2C5K - chains P and T; structure by X-ray diffraction, 2.05 A resolution.

Chain P:
Molecule: Vacuolar protein sorting protein 51
Notes: fragment: n-terminal residues 9-32
Reference sequence: P36116 (VPS51_YEAST); residue numbers follow UniProt; this construct covers 9-32
Amino-acid sequence (24 residues; row label = number of the first residue in the row):
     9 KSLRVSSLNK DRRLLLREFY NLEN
Unresolved in the structure: 31-32

Chain T:
Molecule: T-snare affecting A late golgi compartment protein 1
From: Saccharomyces cerevisiae
Notes: fragment: n-terminal domain, residues 1-95
Reference sequence: Q03322 (TLG1_YEAST); residues 1-95 here = UniProt positions 1-95
Amino-acid sequence (95 residues; row label = number of the first residue in the row):
     1 MNNSEDPFQQ VVKDTKEQLN RINNYITRHN TAGDDDQEEE IQDILKDVEE TIVDLDRSII
    61 VMKRDENEDV SGREAQVKNI KQQLDALKLR FDRRI
Unresolved in the structure: 1-4, 33-34

Interface between chain P and chain T:
Contacting residue pairs - 36 pairs, chain P then chain T:
  Lys9(P) - Gln37(T)
  Leu11(P) - Gln18(T)  hydrogen bond (backbone-side chain)
  Leu11(P) - Arg21(T)
  Leu11(P) - Tyr25(T)  hydrophobic
  Leu11(P) - Gln37(T)
  Leu11(P) - Ile41(T)  hydrophobic
  Arg12(P) - Gln18(T)
  Arg12(P) - Arg21(T)  hydrogen bond (backbone-side chain)
  Arg12(P) - Glu40(T)  salt bridge
  Arg12(P) - Asp43(T)
  Arg12(P) - Ile44(T)
  Val13(P) - Glu17(T)
  Val13(P) - Gln18(T)  hydrogen bond (backbone-side chain)
  Val13(P) - Arg21(T)
  Ser15(P) - Asp14(T)
  Leu16(P) - Asp14(T)
  Leu16(P) - Gln18(T)
  Asp19(P) - Gln10(T)
  Asp19(P) - Val11(T)
  Asp19(P) - Asp14(T)
  Arg20(P) - Val11(T)
  Arg20(P) - Asp47(T)
  Arg20(P) - Glu50(T)
  Arg20(P) - Thr51(T)  hydrogen bond
  Arg20(P) - Asp54(T)  salt bridge
  Leu22(P) - Pro7(T)
  Leu23(P) - Pro7(T)  hydrophobic
  Leu23(P) - Phe8(T)  hydrophobic
  Leu23(P) - Val11(T)  hydrophobic
  Leu23(P) - Leu55(T)  hydrophobic
  Leu24(P) - Asp54(T)
  Leu24(P) - Arg57(T)
  Glu26(P) - Pro7(T)
  Phe27(P) - Arg57(T)
  Phe27(P) - Val61(T)  hydrophobic
  Leu30(P) - Val61(T)  hydrophobic
Also at the interface, not in a pair above, chain T (24 interface residues in all): Ile22, Ser58, Met62

In short:
The interface between chain P and chain T involves 14 residues on one side and 24 on the other; the contacts
include 4 hydrogen bonds and 2 salt bridges. Polar contacts include Arg12(P)-Glu40(T), Arg20(P)-Asp54(T) and
Leu11(P)-Gln18(T).
Chain P is Vacuolar protein sorting protein 51 and chain T is T-snare affecting A late golgi compartment
protein 1 (Saccharomyces cerevisiae); the structure, N-terminal domain of tlg1 complexed with N-terminus of
vps51, was determined by X-ray diffraction together with 2C5I from the same study.
